PDB entry 6Z7N | electron microscopy, 3.77 A resolution | chains K and T of the 36 polymer chains in the assembly

== Chain K ==
Name: Hexon protein
From: Human adenovirus 41
UniProt: P11820 (CAPSH_ADE41); residue numbers follow UniProt; this construct covers 1-925
Amino-acid sequence (925 residues; row label = number of the first residue in the row):
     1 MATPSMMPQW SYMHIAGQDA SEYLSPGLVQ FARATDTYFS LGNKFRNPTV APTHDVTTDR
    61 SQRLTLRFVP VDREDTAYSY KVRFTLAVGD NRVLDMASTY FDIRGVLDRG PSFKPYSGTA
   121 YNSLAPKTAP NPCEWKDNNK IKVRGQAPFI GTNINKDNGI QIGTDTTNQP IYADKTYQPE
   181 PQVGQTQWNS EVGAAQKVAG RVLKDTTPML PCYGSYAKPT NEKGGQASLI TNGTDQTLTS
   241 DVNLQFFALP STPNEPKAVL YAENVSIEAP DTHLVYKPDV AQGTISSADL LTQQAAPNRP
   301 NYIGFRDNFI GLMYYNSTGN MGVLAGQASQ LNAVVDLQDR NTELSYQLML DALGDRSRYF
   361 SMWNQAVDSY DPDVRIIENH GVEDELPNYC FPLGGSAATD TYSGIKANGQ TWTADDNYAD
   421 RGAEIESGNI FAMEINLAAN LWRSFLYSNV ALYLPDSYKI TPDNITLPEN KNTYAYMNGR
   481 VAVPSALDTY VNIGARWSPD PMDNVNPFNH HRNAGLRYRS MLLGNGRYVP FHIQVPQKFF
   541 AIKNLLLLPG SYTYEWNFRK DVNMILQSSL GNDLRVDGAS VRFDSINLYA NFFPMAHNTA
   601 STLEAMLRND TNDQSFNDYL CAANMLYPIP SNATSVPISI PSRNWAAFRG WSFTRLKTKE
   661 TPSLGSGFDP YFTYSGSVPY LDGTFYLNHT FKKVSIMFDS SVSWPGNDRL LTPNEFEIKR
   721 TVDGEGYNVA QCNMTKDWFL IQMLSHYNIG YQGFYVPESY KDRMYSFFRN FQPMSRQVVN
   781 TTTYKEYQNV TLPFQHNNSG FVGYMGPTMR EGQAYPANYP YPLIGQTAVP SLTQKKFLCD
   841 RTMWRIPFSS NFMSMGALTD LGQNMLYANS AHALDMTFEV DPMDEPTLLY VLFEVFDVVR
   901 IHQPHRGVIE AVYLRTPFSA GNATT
Disordered / not traced: 1-2, 145-201, 230-239, 279-286, 419-426
Curated features (UniProtKB/Swiss-Prot):
  - site: G750 (Involved in interaction with pre-protein VI)
  - modified residue: A2 (N-acetylalanine), Y913 (Phosphotyrosine)

== Chain T ==
Name: Pre-hexon-linking protein VIII
From: Human adenovirus 41
UniProt: P11822 (CAP8_ADE41); residues 1-233 here = UniProt positions 1-233
Amino-acid sequence (233 residues; row label = number of the first residue in the row):
     1 MSKEIPTPYM WSYQPQMGLA AGASQDYSSR MNWLSAGPHM IGRVNGIRAT RNQILLEQAA
    61 LTSTPRSQLN PPNWPAAQVY QENPAPTTVL LPRDAEAEVQ MTNSGAQLAG GSRHVRFRGR
   121 SSPYSPGPIK RLIIRGRGIQ LNDEVVSSLT GLRPDGVFQL GGAGRSSFTP RQAYLTLQSS
   181 SSQPRSGGIG TLQFVEEFVP SVYFNPFSGA PGLYPDDFIP NYDAVSESVD GYD
Disordered / not traced: 1, 111-164
Curated features (UniProtKB/Swiss-Prot):
  - site (Cleavage): G111, S112, A163, G164
  - modified residue: T64 (Phosphothreonine), S180 (Phosphoserine)

== Chain K / chain T interface ==
Pairs across the interface (67):
  L331(K) - L34(T)
  L331(K) - S35(T)
  L331(K) - A36(T)
  L331(K) - G37(T)
  N332(K) - S35(T)
  V335(K) - N32(T)
  V335(K) - S35(T)
  D610(K) - H39(T)  salt bridge
  D610(K) - R43(T)
  R643(K) - Y27(T)
  R643(K) - S28(T)
  N644(K) - D26(T)  hydrogen bond
  N644(K) - S28(T)  hydrogen bond (backbone-side chain)
  N644(K) - S29(T)
  D699(K) - Y13(T)
  D699(K) - P15(T)
  S701(K) - Q16(T)  hydrogen bond
  V702(K) - P15(T)  hydrophobic
  L866(K) - V195(T)  hydrophobic
  A868(K) - M10(T)
  N869(K) - M10(T)
  N869(K) - Q58(T)  hydrogen bond
  N869(K) - P200(T)
  S870(K) - M10(T)
  S870(K) - W11(T)
  A871(K) - M10(T)  hydrophobic
  A871(K) - W11(T)  hydrogen bond (backbone-backbone)
  A871(K) - S12(T)
  A871(K) - Y13(T)
  H872(K) - Y13(T)
  R900(K) - R43(T)
  H902(K) - H39(T)
  H902(K) - M40(T)
  E910(K) - S35(T)
  E910(K) - A36(T)
  E910(K) - G37(T)
  E910(K) - M40(T)
  A911(K) - S35(T)  hydrogen bond (backbone-backbone)
  A911(K) - A36(T)
  V912(K) - M31(T)  hydrophobic
  V912(K) - N32(T)
  V912(K) - A36(T)  hydrophobic
  V912(K) - M40(T)  hydrophobic
  Y913(K) - M31(T)
  Y913(K) - N32(T)  hydrogen bond (backbone-backbone)
  L914(K) - M31(T)  hydrophobic
  T916(K) - S28(T)  hydrogen bond (backbone-side chain)
  T916(K) - S29(T)
  P917(K) - S28(T)  hydrogen bond (backbone-side chain)
  S919(K) - S28(T)  hydrogen bond (side chain-backbone)
  S919(K) - S29(T)
  S919(K) - R30(T)  hydrogen bond (side chain-backbone)
  G921(K) - R30(T)  hydrogen bond (backbone-side chain)
  G921(K) - M31(T)
  N922(K) - M31(T)  hydrogen bond (backbone-backbone)
  N922(K) - N32(T)
  N922(K) - W33(T)
  N922(K) - L34(T)
  N922(K) - R48(T)  hydrogen bond (backbone-side chain)
  A923(K) - R30(T)
  A923(K) - W33(T)
  A923(K) - R48(T)
  T924(K) - K3(T)  hydrogen bond (backbone-side chain)
  T924(K) - I5(T)  hydrogen bond (side chain-backbone)
  T924(K) - N45(T)
  T924(K) - R48(T)  hydrogen bond
  T925(K) - W33(T)
Also at the interface, not in a pair above, chain K (36 interface residues in all): S642, A646, F698, P904, R915, F918
Also at the interface, not in a pair above, chain T (35 interface residues in all): T7, I41, V44, L55, T191, F198, V199

== Summary ==
36 residues of chain K and 35 residues of chain T are in contact, with 17 hydrogen bonds and 1 salt bridge.
Polar pairs include D610(K)-H39(T), N644(K)-D26(T) and N644(K)-S28(T).
Here chain K is Hexon protein and chain T is Pre-hexon-linking protein VIII, both from Human adenovirus 41.
Entry 6Z7N (The atomic structure of HAdV-F41 at pH 7.4) was determined by electron microscopy (same
publication as 6Z7Q).
